4UR1 - chains A and B; structure by X-ray diffraction, 1.65 A resolution.

== Chain A (and B) ==
Molecule: Tetrachloroethene reductive dehalogenase catalytic subunit pcea
From: Sulfurospirillum multivorans
Notes: EC 1.97.1.8; chain B of this document is another copy of the same molecule, construct and numbering; everything in this record applies to it too
Reference sequence: W6EQP0 (W6EQP0_SULMU); residues 1-464 here correspond to UniProt positions 38-501 (UniProt number = residue number + 37)
Chain sequence (464 residues; row label = number of the first residue in the row):
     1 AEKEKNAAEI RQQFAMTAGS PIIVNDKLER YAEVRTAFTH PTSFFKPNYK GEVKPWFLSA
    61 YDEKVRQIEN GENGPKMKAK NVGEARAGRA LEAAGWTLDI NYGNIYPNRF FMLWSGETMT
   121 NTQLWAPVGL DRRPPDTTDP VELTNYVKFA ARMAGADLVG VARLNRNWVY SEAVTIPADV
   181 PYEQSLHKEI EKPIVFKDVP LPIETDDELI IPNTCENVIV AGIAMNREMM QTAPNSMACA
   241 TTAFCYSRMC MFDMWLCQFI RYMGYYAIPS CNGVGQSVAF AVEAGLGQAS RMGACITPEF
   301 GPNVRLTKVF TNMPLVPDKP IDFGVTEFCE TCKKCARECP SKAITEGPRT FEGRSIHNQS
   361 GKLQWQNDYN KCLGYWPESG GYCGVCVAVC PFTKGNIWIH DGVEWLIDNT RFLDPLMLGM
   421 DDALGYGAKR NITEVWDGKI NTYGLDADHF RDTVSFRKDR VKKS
Unresolved in the structure: 418-430, 463-464 (chain B: 1-4, 412-430, 462-464)
Metal / ion sites: 4Fe-4S cluster Fe site 1: Cys329, Cys332, Cys335, Cys390; 4Fe-4S cluster Fe site 2: Cys339, Cys372, Cys383, Cys386
Ligand contacts:
  - benzamidine (BEN), molecule 1: Thr39, Pro41, Phe44, Phe45, Leu186, Glu189
  - benzamidine (BEN), molecule 2: Asp401, Glu404, Leu406
  - norpseudo-b12 (BVQ): Ile22, Tyr31, Arg35, Thr36, Ala37, Phe38, Tyr170, Thr242, Tyr246, Met249, Asn272, Gly273, Gly275, Gln276, Ser277, Val278, Ala279, Ala289, Met292, Gly293, Ala294, Cys295, Pro302, Val304, Arg305, Leu306, Lys308, Ile344, His357, Asn358, Gln359, Lys362, Leu363, Gln364, Trp365, Tyr369, Cys372, Leu373, Trp376, Tyr382, Cys383, Gly384, Cys386, Val387
  - cis-dibromoethene (CB0): Phe38, Trp56, Trp96, Tyr102, Thr242, Tyr246, Arg305, Trp376, Tyr382
  - 4Fe-4S cluster (SF4), molecule 1: Ser290, Arg291, Met292, Ile296, Cys329, Cys332, Lys333, Lys334, Cys335, Cys390, Pro391, Phe392, Phe412
  - 4Fe-4S cluster (SF4), molecule 2: Cys339, Pro340, Ser341, Ala343, Ile344, Cys372, Tyr375, Trp376, Tyr382, Cys383, Gly384, Val385, Cys386

== Interface between chain A and chain B ==
Pairs across the interface (207):
  Tyr61(A) with Leu124(B), hydrogen bond (side chain-backbone); Trp125(B); Pro127(B), hydrophobic; Val128(B), hydrophobic
  Lys64(A) with Trp125(B)
  Val65(A) with Val128(B)
  Ile68(A) with Leu130(B), hydrophobic; Arg133(B)
  Val82(A) with Arg133(B); Asp136(B)
  Gly83(A) with Asp136(B); Thr137(B)
  Glu84(A) with Tyr146(B)
  Arg86(A) with Leu130(B), hydrogen bond (side chain-backbone); Arg133(B), hydrogen bond (side chain-backbone); Pro134(B), hydrogen bond (side chain-backbone); Pro135(B); Asp136(B), salt bridge; Tyr262(B), hydrogen bond (side chain-backbone); Met263(B), hydrogen bond (side chain-backbone); Gly264(B)
  Ala87(A) with Tyr146(B), hydrophobic; Phe259(B); Met263(B), hydrophobic
  Arg89(A) with Leu130(B)
  Ala90(A) with Phe259(B); Tyr262(B), hydrophobic; Met263(B), hydrophobic
  Leu91(A) with Ala150(B), hydrophobic; Phe259(B)
  Glu92(A) with Trp125(B)
  Ala93(A) with Asn121(B), hydrogen bond (backbone-side chain); Trp125(B), hydrophobic; Leu130(B), hydrophobic; Tyr262(B), hydrophobic
  Ala94(A) with Trp255(B); Gln258(B); Phe259(B); Tyr262(B)
  Gly95(A) with Trp255(B), hydrogen bond (backbone-side chain)
  Trp96(A) with Asn121(B); Trp125(B)
  Thr97(A) with Met119(B); Asn121(B); Met251(B); Met254(B); Gln258(B)
  Leu98(A) with Met251(B), hydrophobic; Met254(B), hydrophobic
  Ile100(A) with Thr120(B)
  Asn101(A) with Leu124(B)
  Tyr102(A) with Leu124(B), hydrophobic; Trp125(B), hydrogen bond
  Met119(A) with Thr97(B)
  Thr120(A) with Ile100(B); Tyr182(B)
  Asn121(A) with Ala93(B), hydrogen bond (side chain-backbone); Trp96(B); Thr97(B)
  Gln123(A) with Tyr182(B); Glu183(B)
  Leu124(A) with Tyr61(B), hydrogen bond (backbone-side chain); Asn101(B); Tyr102(B); Tyr182(B)
  Trp125(A) with Tyr61(B); Lys64(B); Glu92(B); Ala93(B), hydrophobic; Trp96(B); Tyr102(B), hydrogen bond; Tyr382(B)
  Pro127(A) with Tyr61(B), hydrophobic
  Val128(A) with Tyr61(B), hydrophobic; Val65(B)
  Leu130(A) with Ile68(B), hydrophobic; Arg86(B), hydrogen bond (backbone-side chain); Arg89(B); Ala93(B), hydrophobic
  Arg133(A) with Ile68(B); Val82(B); Arg86(B), hydrogen bond (backbone-side chain)
  Pro134(A) with Arg86(B), hydrogen bond (backbone-side chain)
  Pro135(A) with Arg86(B)
  Asp136(A) with Val82(B); Gly83(B); Arg86(B), salt bridge
  Thr137(A) with Gly83(B)
  Asn145(A) with Trp436(B), hydrogen bond (side chain-backbone); Asp437(B), hydrogen bond
  Tyr146(A) with Glu84(B); Ala87(B), hydrophobic; Trp436(B), hydrophobic
  Phe149(A) with Met229(B), hydrophobic; Met237(B), hydrophobic; Val435(B); Trp436(B), hydrophobic; Ile440(B), hydrophobic
  Ala150(A) with Leu91(B), hydrophobic
  Arg152(A) with Ile440(B); Asn441(B), hydrogen bond; Thr442(B), hydrogen bond; Tyr443(B), hydrogen bond (backbone-backbone)
  Met153(A) with Met229(B), hydrophobic; Phe244(B); Tyr443(B)
  Gly155(A) with Thr442(B); Tyr443(B)
  Ala156(A) with Thr442(B), hydrogen bond (backbone-side chain)
  Asp157(A) with Thr442(B), hydrogen bond
  Tyr182(A) with Thr120(B), hydrogen bond (side chain-backbone); Gln123(B); Leu124(B)
  Glu183(A) with Gln123(B)
  Met229(A) with Met153(B), hydrophobic
  Met237(A) with Phe149(B), hydrophobic
  Phe244(A) with Met153(B); Ala154(B); Trp255(B)
  Ser247(A) with Trp255(B)
  Arg248(A) with Trp255(B); Tyr443(B), hydrogen bond
  Met251(A) with Thr97(B); Leu98(B), hydrophobic; Ser247(B); Met251(B), hydrophobic
  Met254(A) with Thr97(B); Leu98(B), hydrophobic
  Trp255(A) with Ala94(B); Gly95(B), hydrogen bond (side chain-backbone); Phe244(B); Ser247(B); Tyr443(B), hydrophobic
  Gln258(A) with Ala94(B); Thr97(B)
  Phe259(A) with Ala87(B); Ala90(B); Leu91(B); Ala94(B)
  Tyr262(A) with Arg86(B), hydrogen bond (backbone-side chain); Ala90(B); Ala93(B), hydrophobic; Ala94(B)
  Met263(A) with Arg86(B); Ala87(B), hydrophobic; Ala90(B), hydrophobic
  Gly264(A) with Arg86(B)
  Tyr382(A) with Trp125(B)
  Val435(A) with Phe149(B)
  Trp436(A) with Asn145(B), hydrogen bond (backbone-side chain); Tyr146(B), hydrophobic; Phe149(B), hydrophobic; Arg460(B), hydrogen bond (backbone-side chain)
  Asp437(A) with Asn145(B), hydrogen bond; Arg457(B), salt bridge; Arg460(B)
  Gly438(A) with Ser455(B); Phe456(B); Arg460(B), hydrogen bond (backbone-side chain)
  Lys439(A) with Val454(B); Ser455(B); Phe456(B)
  Ile440(A) with Phe149(B), hydrophobic; Arg152(B); Val454(B); Ser455(B), hydrogen bond (backbone-backbone); Arg460(B)
  Asn441(A) with Arg152(B), hydrogen bond; Phe450(B), hydrogen bond (side chain-backbone); Thr453(B), hydrogen bond; Val454(B)
  Thr442(A) with Arg152(B), hydrogen bond; Gly155(B); Ala156(B), hydrogen bond (side chain-backbone); Asp157(B), hydrogen bond; Phe450(B)
  Tyr443(A) with Arg152(B), hydrogen bond (backbone-backbone); Met153(B); Gly155(B); Arg248(B), hydrogen bond; Trp255(B), hydrophobic; Tyr443(B), hydrophobic
  Leu445(A) with Phe450(B), hydrophobic
  Ala447(A) with Phe450(B), hydrophobic; Arg451(B)
  Phe450(A) with Asn441(B), hydrogen bond (backbone-side chain); Thr442(B); Leu445(B), hydrophobic; Ala447(B), hydrophobic; Phe450(B), hydrophobic
  Arg451(A) with Ala447(B); Arg451(B)
  Thr453(A) with Asn441(B), hydrogen bond; Thr442(B)
  Val454(A) with Lys439(B); Ile440(B); Asn441(B)
  Ser455(A) with Gly438(B); Lys439(B); Ile440(B), hydrogen bond (backbone-backbone)
  Phe456(A) with Gly438(B); Lys439(B)
  Arg457(A) with Asp437(B), salt bridge
  Arg460(A) with Trp436(B), hydrogen bond (side chain-backbone); Asp437(B); Gly438(B), hydrogen bond (side chain-backbone); Ile440(B)
Other interface residues (no listed pair), chain A (88 interface residues in all): Leu58, Glu69, Ala154, Leu186, Thr241, Gly444, Asp446, Asp448
Other interface residues (no listed pair), chain B (88 interface residues in all): Leu58, Glu69, Leu186, Thr241, Gly444, Asp446, Asp448

== Summary ==
Chain A and chain B each contribute 88 residues to their interface; the contacts include 44 hydrogen bonds and
4 salt bridges. Among the polar pairs are Arg86(A)-Asp136(B), Asp437(A)-Arg457(B) and Tyr61(A)-Leu124(B).
Ligands of chain A: 4Fe-4S cluster, norpseudo-b12, cis-dibromoethene and benzamidine.
Both chains are Tetrachloroethene reductive dehalogenase catalytic subunit pcea (Sulfurospirillum
multivorans). Entry 4UR1 (Crystal structure of the PCE reductive dehalogenase from S. multivorans in complex
with dibromoethene) was determined by X-ray diffraction (same publication as 4UQU, 4UR0, 4UR2 and 4UR3).
